PDB entry 8A1V | electron microscopy, 2.73 A resolution | chains B and D of the 6 polymer chains in the assembly

== Chain B ==
Molecule: Na(+)-translocating NADH-quinone reductase subunit B
From: Vibrio cholerae
Notes: EC 7.2.1.1
UniProtKB: A0A085SSI3 (A0A085SSI3_VIBCL); residue numbers follow UniProt; this construct covers 1-415
Chain sequence (415 residues; numbered 1 to 415; the number before each row is that of its first residue):
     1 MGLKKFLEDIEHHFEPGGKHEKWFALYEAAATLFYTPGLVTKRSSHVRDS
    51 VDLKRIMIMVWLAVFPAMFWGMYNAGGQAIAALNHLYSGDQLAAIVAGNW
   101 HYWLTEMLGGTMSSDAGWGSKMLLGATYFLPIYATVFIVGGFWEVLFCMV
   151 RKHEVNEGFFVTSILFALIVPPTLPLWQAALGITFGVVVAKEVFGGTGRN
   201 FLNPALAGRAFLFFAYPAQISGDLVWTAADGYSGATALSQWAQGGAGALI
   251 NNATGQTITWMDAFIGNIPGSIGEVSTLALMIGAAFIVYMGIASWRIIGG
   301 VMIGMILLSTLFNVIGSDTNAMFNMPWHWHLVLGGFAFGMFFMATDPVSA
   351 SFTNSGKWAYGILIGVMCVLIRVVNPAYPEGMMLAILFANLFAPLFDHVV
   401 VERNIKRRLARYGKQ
Disordered / not traced: 1-19, 415
Glycans and other covalent adducts: flavin mononucleotide (FMN) linked to T236
Ion coordination: Na+ site 1: A263, V275, V332; Na+ site 2: I371, R372, N375, Y378
Ligand contacts:
  - 1,2-Distearoyl-sn-glycerophosphoethanolamine (3PE), molecule 1: W143, F147, V150, R151, H153, T184, F185, V188, V189
  - 1,2-Distearoyl-sn-glycerophosphoethanolamine (3PE), molecule 2: W260, M261, F264, M281, W327, H328, W329, L331
  - FMN (flavin mononucleotide), molecule 1: I169, L206, R209, F213, W226, A237, L238, S239, G270, S271, E274, G334, G335, F338, G339, M343, Y378, P379, E380, G381, M382, M383, L384
  - FMN, molecule 2: F213, F214, P217, S221, G222, D223, Q243, A377, Y378, P379
  - riboflavin (RBF): I56, M57, V60, G158, V161, T162, L165, G196, T197, G198, R199, N200, L202, N203, P204, A205, I292, F342, M343, T345, D346, P347, V348, S349
  - ubiquinone-2 (UQ2): L26, A29, A30, L33, F137, I138, G141, F142, E144, V145, V155, N156, F159, F160
What the authors report for this chain:
  - binding site for ubiquinone-2: L26, A29, L33, G141, N156, F159
  - mutagenesis - F338A, F342A, D346A: decreased catalytic activity
  - mutagenesis - D346A: decreased growth
  - specificity-determining residues: L33 (by similarity / conservation)

== Chain D ==
Molecule: Na(+)-translocating NADH-quinone reductase subunit D
From: Vibrio cholerae
Notes: EC 7.2.1.1
UniProtKB: A0A085RHY8 (A0A085RHY8_VIBCL); residue numbers follow UniProt; this construct covers 1-210
Chain sequence (210 residues; each row starts with the number of its first residue):
     1 MSSAKELKKSVLAPVLDNNPIALQVLGVCSALAVTTKLETAFVMTLAVMF
    51 VTALSNFFVSLIRNHIPNSVRIIVQMAIIASLVIVVDQILKAYLYDISKQ
   101 LSVFVGLIITNCIVMGRAEAFAMKSEPIPSFIDGIGNGLGYGFVLMTVGF
   151 FRELLGSGKLFGLEVLPLISNGGWYQPNGLMLLAPSAFFLIGFMIWAIRT
   201 FKPEQVEAKE
Disordered / not traced: 1-7, 209-210
Ion coordination: 2Fe-2S cluster Fe: C29, C112 (shared with 2 residues of chain E)
Ligand contacts:
  - 1,2-Distearoyl-sn-glycerophosphoethanolamine (3PE): L190, F193, W196, A197, T200
  - 2Fe-2S cluster (FES): G27, V28, C29, T110, N111, C112
What the authors report for this chain:
  - mutagenesis - C29A: abolished binding to 2Fe-2S cluster

== How chain B and chain D interact ==
Residue-residue contacts (15; chain B residue first):
  F185(B) - F189(D)  hydrophobic
  V189(B) - F189(D)  hydrophobic
  F211(B) - N178(D)
  F211(B) - L180(D)  hydrophobic
  F214(B) - G179(D)
  F214(B) - L180(D)
  F214(B) - L183(D)  hydrophobic
  A215(B) - P177(D)
  A215(B) - N178(D)
  A215(B) - G179(D)  hydrogen bond (backbone-backbone)
  A215(B) - L180(D)
  Y216(B) - Q176(D)
  Y216(B) - P177(D)
  Y216(B) - N178(D)  hydrogen bond
  Q219(B) - Q176(D)
Other interface residues (no listed pair), chain B (11 interface residues in all): F147, W177, V188, V193
Other interface residues (no listed pair), chain D (9 interface residues in all): F193, W196

== Summary ==
Chain B and chain D form an interface of 11 and 9 residues respectively; the contacts include 2 hydrogen
bonds. Among the polar pairs are Y216(B)-N178(D) and A215(B)-G179(D). The paper reports a binding site for
ubiquinone-2 at L26(B), A29(B) and L33(B) among others; F338A, F342A and D346A of chain B reduce catalytic
activity.
Chain B is Na(+)-translocating NADH-quinone reductase subunit B and chain D is Na(+)-translocating
NADH-quinone reductase subunit D, both from Vibrio cholerae; the structure, Sodium pumping NADH-quinone
oxidoreductase with substrate Q2, was determined by electron microscopy together with 8A1T, 8A1U, 8A1W, 8A1X,
8A1Y, 8ACW and 8ACY from the same study.
